PDB entry 7KXW | X-ray diffraction, 3.00 A resolution | chain A

[Chain A]
Molecule: Serine/threonine-protein kinase DCLK1
From: Homo sapiens
Notes: EC 2.7.11.1
Reference sequence: O15075 (DCLK1_HUMAN); residues 372-649 here = UniProt positions 372-649
Sequence (280 residues; each row starts with the number of its first residue):
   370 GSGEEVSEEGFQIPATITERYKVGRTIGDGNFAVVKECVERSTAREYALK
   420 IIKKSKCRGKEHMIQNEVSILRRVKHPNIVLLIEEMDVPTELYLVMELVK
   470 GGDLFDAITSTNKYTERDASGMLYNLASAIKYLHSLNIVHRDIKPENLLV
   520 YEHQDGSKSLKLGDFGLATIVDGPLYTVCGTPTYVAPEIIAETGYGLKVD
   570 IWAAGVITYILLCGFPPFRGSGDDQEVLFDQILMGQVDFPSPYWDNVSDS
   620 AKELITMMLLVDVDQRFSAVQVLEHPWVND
Not modelled in the structure: 370-381, 397-401, 423-429, 523-527, 591-593, 649
Construct notes: expression tag (370-371)
Modified / non-standard residues: T484 (phosphothreonine; TPO)
Ligand contacts: DCLK1-IN-1 (XBD; 2-{[2-methoxy-4-(4-methylpiperazin-1-yl)phenyl]amino}-11-methyl-5-(2,2,2-trifluoroethyl)-5,11-dihydro-6H-pyrimido[4,5-b][1,4]benzodiazepin-6-one): V404, A417, K419, V449, M465, E466, L467, V468, K469, G471, D472, D475, E515, N516, L518, G532, D533
What the authors report for this chain:
  - binding site for DCLK1-IN-1: V404, A417, M465
  - conformationally variable residues (loop rearrangement, order/disorder transition): I396, G397 to F401, A402, K419, E436
  - mutagenesis - D511N: abolished catalytic activity (citing earlier work)
  - mutagenesis - D511N: unchanged binding to DCLK1-IN-1

[Summary]
Ligands of chain A: DCLK1-IN-1. The paper reports a binding site for DCLK1-IN-1 at V404, A417 and M465; D511N
abolishes catalytic activity.
Chain A is Serine/threonine-protein kinase DCLK1 (Homo sapiens); the structure, Crystal structure of DCLK1-KD
in complex with DCLK1-IN-1, was determined by X-ray diffraction, deposited together with 7KX6 and 7KX8.
